PDB entry 5D45 | X-ray diffraction, 1.65 A resolution | chain A

# Chain A
Molecule: Fatty acid-binding protein, adipocyte
Source organism: Homo sapiens
Reference sequence: P15090 (FABP4_HUMAN); residues 0-131 here correspond to UniProt positions 1-132 (UniProt number = residue number + 1)
Chain sequence (152 residues; row label = number of the first residue in the row; numbers below 1 keep their minus sign (Met-20 is residue -20)):
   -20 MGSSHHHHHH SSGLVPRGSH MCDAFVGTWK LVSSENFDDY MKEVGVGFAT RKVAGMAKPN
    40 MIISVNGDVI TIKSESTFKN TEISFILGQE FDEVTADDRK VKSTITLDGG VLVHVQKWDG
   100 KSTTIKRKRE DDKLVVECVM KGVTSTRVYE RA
Not modelled in the structure: -20 to -4
Construct notes: expression tag (-20 to -1)
Small-molecule neighbours: 57P (3-(5-cyclopropyl-2,3-diphenyl-1H-indol-1-yl)propanoic acid): Phe16, Tyr19, Met20, Val25, Ala33, Ala36, Pro38, Asn39, Met40, Ile51, Lys52, Ser53, Ser55, Phe57, Lys58, Thr60, Ala75, Asp76, Arg78, Ile104, Arg106, Val115, Cys117, Arg126, Tyr128
What the authors report for this chain:
  - binding site for 57P: Arg126, Tyr128
  - binding site for 57P: Ser53 (from molecular simulation)

# Overview
Bound to chain A: compound 57P. The paper reports a binding site for 57P at Arg126, Tyr128 and Ser53.
Chain A is Fatty acid-binding protein, adipocyte (Homo sapiens); the structure, Crystal Structure of FABP4 in
complex with 3-(5-cyclopropyl-2,3-diphenyl-1H-indol-1-yl)propanoic acid, was determined by X-ray diffraction
(same publication as 5D47, 5D48 and 5D4A).
